PDB entry 1PCR | X-ray diffraction, 2.65 A resolution | chains L and H of the 3 polymer chains in the assembly

# Chain L
Name: Photosynthetic reaction center
Organism: Rhodobacter sphaeroides
Reference sequence: P02954 (RCEL_RHOSH); residues 1-281 here = UniProt positions 1-281
Amino-acid sequence (281 residues; each row starts with the number of its first residue):
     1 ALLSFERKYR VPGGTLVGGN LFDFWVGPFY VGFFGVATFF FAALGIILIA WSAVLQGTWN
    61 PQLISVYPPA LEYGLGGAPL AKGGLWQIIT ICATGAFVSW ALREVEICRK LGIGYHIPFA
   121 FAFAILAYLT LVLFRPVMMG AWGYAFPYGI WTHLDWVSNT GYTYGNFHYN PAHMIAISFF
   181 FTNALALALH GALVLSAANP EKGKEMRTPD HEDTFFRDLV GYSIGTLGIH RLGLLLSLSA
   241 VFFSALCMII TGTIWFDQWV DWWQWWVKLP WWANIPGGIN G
Metal / ion sites: bacteriochlorophyll a Mg site 1 near H153 (its only coordinating residue here); bacteriochlorophyll a Mg site 2 near H173 (its only coordinating residue here); Fe ion: H190, H230 (shared with 3 residues of chain M)
Ligand contacts:
  - bacteriochlorophyll a (BCL), molecule 1: I46, Y128, L131, F146, I150, H153, L154, W156, V157
  - bacteriochlorophyll a (BCL), molecule 2: F97, F121, A124, I125, A127, Y128, L131, W156, V157, S158, T160, G161, Y162, N166, F167, H168, H173, A176, I177, F180, F181, V241, S244, A245, C247, M248
  - bacteriochlorophyll a (BCL), molecule 3: V157, Y162, H168, F181
  - bacteriochlorophyll a (BCL), molecule 4: H168, M174, I177, S178, F181, T182
  - bacteriopheophytin a (BPH), molecule 1: F41, A42, G45, I46, I49, C92, A93, A96, F97, W100, E104, I117, A120, F121, F123, A124, Y128, Y148, G149, I150, H153, L238, V241
  - bacteriopheophytin a (BPH), molecule 2: F181, A184, L185, A188, L189, L219, V220
  - ubiquinone-10 (U10), molecule 1: F29, V31, G35, T38, F39, W100, R103
  - ubiquinone-10 (U10), molecule 2: P171, I175, S178, F179, T182, L189, L193, F216, Y222, S223, I224, G225, I229, L232, L236, F243, I250, I254, W259, W262

# Chain H
Name: Photosynthetic reaction center
Organism: Rhodobacter sphaeroides
Reference sequence: P11846 (RCEH_RHOSH); residue numbers follow UniProt; this construct covers 1-260
Amino-acid sequence (260 residues; row label = number of the first residue in the row):
     1 MVGVTAFGNF DLASLAIYSF WIFLAGLIYY LQTENMREGY PLENEDGTPA ANQGPFPLPK
    61 PKTFILPHGR GTLTVPGPES EDRPIALART AVSEGFPHAP TGDPMKDGVG PASWVARRDL
   121 PELDGHGHNK IKPMKAAAGF HVSAGKNPIG LPVRGCDLEI AGKVVDIWVD IPEQMARFLE
   181 VELKDGSTRL LPMQMVKVQS NRVHVNALSS DLFAGIPTIK SPTEVTLLEE DKICGYVAGG
   241 LMYAAPKRKS VVAAMLAEYA
Unresolved in the structure: 1-10, 251-260

# Chain L / chain H interface
Pairs across the interface (60; chain L residue first):
  A1(L) - L42(H)
  A1(L) - E43(H)
  A1(L) - A50(H)
  A1(L) - E94(H)
  L2(L) - L42(H)
  L2(L) - E43(H)  hydrogen bond (backbone-backbone)
  L2(L) - E45(H)
  L3(L) - G39(H)
  L3(L) - Y40(H)  hydrophobic
  L3(L) - L42(H)  hydrophobic
  S4(L) - G39(H)  hydrogen bond (backbone-backbone)
  S4(L) - E43(H)
  S4(L) - E79(H)  hydrogen bond
  S4(L) - E81(H)
  F5(L) - G39(H)
  F5(L) - E81(H)
  R7(L) - E45(H)  hydrogen bond (side chain-backbone)
  R7(L) - L87(H)
  R7(L) - H98(H)
  K8(L) - E81(H)  salt bridge
  K8(L) - I85(H)
  K8(L) - L87(H)
  K8(L) - V109(H)
  K8(L) - G110(H)  hydrogen bond (backbone-backbone)
  K8(L) - S113(H)
  Y9(L) - G110(H)
  Y9(L) - S113(H)
  R10(L) - P97(H)
  R10(L) - H98(H)  hydrogen bond (backbone-backbone)
  V11(L) - P97(H)
  V11(L) - H98(H)
  V11(L) - G110(H)
  V11(L) - P111(H)
  P12(L) - P97(H)
  P12(L) - H98(H)
  P12(L) - M242(H)
  D23(L) - P97(H)
  F24(L) - G95(H)
  F24(L) - F96(H)  hydrophobic
  W25(L) - G95(H)  hydrogen bond (backbone-backbone)
  W25(L) - P97(H)
  K110(L) - P111(H)
  L111(L) - P111(H)
  G112(L) - P111(H)
  A198(L) - F64(H)
  N199(L) - K62(H)  hydrogen bond
  G203(L) - I65(H)
  K204(L) - I65(H)
  E205(L) - I65(H)
  E205(L) - P67(H)
  M206(L) - F64(H)  hydrophobic
  M206(L) - I65(H)  hydrogen bond (backbone-backbone)
  M206(L) - P67(H)
  T208(L) - G125(H)
  P209(L) - E173(H)
  D210(L) - D124(H)
  D210(L) - G125(H)  hydrogen bond (side chain-backbone)
  D210(L) - P172(H)
  T226(L) - E173(H)  hydrogen bond
  L227(L) - M175(H)  hydrophobic
Also at the interface, not in a pair above, chain L (30 interface residues in all): G13, D213
Also at the interface, not in a pair above, chain H (41 interface residues in all): E38, P41, L66, R83, R89, A99, P100, W114, K130, A238, L241, Y243

# In short
30 residues of chain L face 41 of chain H across their interface, with 11 hydrogen bonds and 1 salt bridge.
Polar contacts include K8(L)-E81(H), S4(L)-E79(H) and R7(L)-E45(H). Chain L binds 4 copies of
bacteriochlorophyll a, bacteriopheophytin a and ubiquinone-10.
Chain L is Photosynthetic reaction center and chain H is Photosynthetic reaction center, both from Rhodobacter
sphaeroides; the structure, Structure of the photosynthetic reaction centre from rhodobacter sphaeroides at
2.65 angstroms resolution: cofactors and protein-cofactor ..., was determined by X-ray diffraction.
